8K22 - chains J and Q of the 20 polymer chains in the assembly; structure by electron microscopy, 2.92 A resolution.

# Chain J
Molecule: Csy3
Source organism: Vibrio phage ICP1_2004_A
UniProtKB: F1D5V6 (F1D5V6_9CAUD); residue numbers follow UniProt; this construct covers 1-306
Amino-acid sequence (306 residues; each row starts with the number of its first residue):
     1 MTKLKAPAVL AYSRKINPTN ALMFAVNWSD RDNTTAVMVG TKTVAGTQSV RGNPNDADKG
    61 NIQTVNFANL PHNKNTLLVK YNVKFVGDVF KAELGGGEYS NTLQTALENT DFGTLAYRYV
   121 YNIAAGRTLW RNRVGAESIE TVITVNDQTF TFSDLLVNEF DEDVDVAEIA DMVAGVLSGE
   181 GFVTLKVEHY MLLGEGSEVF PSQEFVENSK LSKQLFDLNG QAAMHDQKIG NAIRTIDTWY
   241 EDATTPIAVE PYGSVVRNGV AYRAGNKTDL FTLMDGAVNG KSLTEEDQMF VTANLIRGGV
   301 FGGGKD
Unresolved in the structure: 1, 304-306

# Chain Q
Molecule: 43-nt DNA strand
Source organism: Vibrio phage ICP1_2004_A
Sequence (43 nucleotides; each row starts with the number of its first residue):
    18 AGCAATTTAA ATAGGGAAGA TAAGCAAAGG GTTGACGAAA GCC

# Interface between chain J and chain Q
Contacting residue pairs - 24 pairs, chain J then chain Q:
  Ala8(J) - DG48(Q)  sugar contact
  Ala8(J) - DT49(Q)  sugar contact
  Val9(J) - DG48(Q)  sugar contact
  Val9(J) - DT49(Q)  base contact
  Gln48(J) - DA40(Q)  base contact
  Ser49(J) - DG41(Q)  base contact
  Val50(J) - DG41(Q)  sugar contact
  Lys59(J) - DT38(Q)  hydrogen bond to the phosphate
  Lys59(J) - DA39(Q)  salt bridge to the phosphate
  Gly60(J) - DT38(Q)  sugar contact
  Asn61(J) - DA39(Q)  sugar contact
  Asn61(J) - DA40(Q)  base contact
  Ile62(J) - DT38(Q)  base contact
  Ile62(J) - DA39(Q)  sugar contact
  Gln63(J) - DA39(Q)  hydrogen bond to the phosphate
  Gln63(J) - DA40(Q)  hydrogen bond to the phosphate
  Leu94(J) - DG48(Q)  base contact
  Phe205(J) - DA44(Q)  base contact
  Phe205(J) - DA45(Q)  base contact
  Glu207(J) - DA45(Q)  base contact
  Ser212(J) - DA40(Q)  hydrogen bond to the base
  Val300(J) - DG47(Q)  base contact
  Val300(J) - DG48(Q)  base contact
  Gly303(J) - DG48(Q)  sugar contact
Also at the interface, not in a pair above, chain J (19 interface residues in all): Ala11, Thr47, Gly302

# Summary
19 residues of chain J and 9 residues of chain Q are in contact, with 4 hydrogen bonds and 1 salt bridge.
Polar contacts include Ser212(J)-DA40(Q), Lys59(J)-DT38(Q) and Gln63(J)-DA39(Q).
Chain J is Csy3 and chain Q is a 43-nt DNA strand, both from Vibrio phage ICP1_2004_A; the structure, ICP1
Csy-dsDNA-Cas1-Cas2/3 complex (half form), was determined by electron microscopy.
